Entry 2HWC (X-ray diffraction, 3.00 A resolution); this record covers chains 1 and 3 of the 4 polymer chains in the assembly.

Chain 1:
Protein: Human rhinovirus 14 coat protein (subunit VP1)
Organism: Human rhinovirus 14
UniProtKB: P03303 (POLG_HRV14); residues 1-289 here correspond to UniProt positions 567-855 (UniProt number = residue number + 566)
Sequence (289 residues; each row starts with the number of its first residue):
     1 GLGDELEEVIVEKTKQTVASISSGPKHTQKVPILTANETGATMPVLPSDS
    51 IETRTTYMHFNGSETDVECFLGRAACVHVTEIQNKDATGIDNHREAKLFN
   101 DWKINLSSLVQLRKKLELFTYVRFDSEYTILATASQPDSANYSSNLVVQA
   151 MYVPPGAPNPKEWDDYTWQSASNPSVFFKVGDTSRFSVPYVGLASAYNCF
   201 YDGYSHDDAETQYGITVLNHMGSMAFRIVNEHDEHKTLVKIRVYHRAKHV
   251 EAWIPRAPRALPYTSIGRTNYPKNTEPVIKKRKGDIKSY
Not modelled in the structure: 1-16
Small-molecule neighbours: win54954 (W54; 5-(5-(2,6-dichloro-4-(4,5-dihydro-2-oxazoly)phenoxy)pentyl)-3-methyl isoxazole): Ile-104, Leu-106, Tyr-128, Ala-150, Tyr-152, Pro-174, Ser-175, Val-176, Phe-186, Val-188, Val-191, Tyr-197, Asn-219, Met-221, Met-224

Chain 3:
Protein: Human rhinovirus 14 coat protein (subunit VP3)
Organism: Human rhinovirus 14
UniProtKB: P03303 (POLG_HRV14); residues 1-236 here correspond to UniProt positions 331-566 (UniProt number = residue number + 330)
Sequence (236 residues; numbered 1 to 236; the number before each row is that of its first residue):
     1 GLPTTTLPGSGQFLTTDDRQSPSALPNYEPTPRIHIPGKVHNLLEIIQVD
    51 TLIPMNNTHTKDEVNSYLIPLNANRQNEQVFGTNLFIGDGVFKTTLLGEI
   101 VQYYTHWSGSLRFSLMYTGPALSSAKLILAYTPPGARGPQDRREAMLGTH
   151 VVWDIGLQSTIVMTIPWTSGVQFRYTDPDTYTSAGFLSCWYQTSLILPPE
   201 TTGQVYLLSFISACPDFKLRLMKDTQTISQTVALTE
Small-molecule neighbours: win54954 (W54; 5-(5-(2,6-dichloro-4-(4,5-dihydro-2-oxazoly)phenoxy)pentyl)-3-methyl isoxazole): Leu-14, Ala-24, Leu-25

Interface between chain 1 and chain 3:
Contacting residue pairs - 179 pairs, chain 1 then chain 3:
  Ala-19(1) with Asp-216(3)
  Ile-33(1) with Val-151(3), hydrophobic; Thr-160(3); Ile-161(3); Val-162(3), hydrogen bond (backbone-backbone)
  Leu-34(1) with Gln-158(3); Thr-160(3)
  Thr-35(1) with Gln-158(3); Ser-159(3), hydrogen bond (backbone-backbone); Thr-160(3), hydrogen bond (backbone-backbone); Val-162(3)
  Ala-36(1) with Thr-160(3)
  Asn-37(1) with Asp-50(3); Met-116(3); Thr-160(3), hydrogen bond (backbone-side chain); Phe-210(3)
  Glu-38(1) with Met-116(3); Ser-159(3), hydrogen bond
  Thr-42(1) with Gln-48(3); Val-49(3); Asp-50(3), hydrogen bond (side chain-backbone); Arg-112(3); Ser-212(3)
  Met-43(1) with Arg-112(3), hydrogen bond (backbone-side chain)
  Pro-44(1) with Arg-112(3)
  Val-45(1) with Arg-112(3), hydrogen bond (backbone-side chain); Val-162(3), hydrophobic; Cys-214(3)
  Leu-46(1) with Thr-164(3); Pro-215(3)
  Pro-47(1) with Ser-110(3); Thr-164(3); Pro-166(3), hydrophobic; Cys-214(3)
  Ser-50(1) with Thr-164(3)
  Ile-51(1) with Thr-149(3); Pro-166(3), hydrophobic
  Met-58(1) with Pro-215(3); Asp-216(3); Lys-218(3)
  Phe-60(1) with Lys-218(3); Leu-219(3)
  Gly-62(1) with Asn-42(3); Leu-44(3)
  Glu-64(1) with Tyr-104(3), hydrogen bond (backbone-side chain); Arg-220(3); Leu-221(3), hydrogen bond (side chain-backbone); Met-222(3), hydrogen bond (side chain-backbone)
  Thr-65(1) with Asn-42(3), hydrogen bond; Leu-43(3), hydrogen bond (backbone-backbone); Leu-44(3); Tyr-104(3)
  Asp-66(1) with His-41(3); Asn-42(3)
  Val-67(1) with Val-40(3); His-41(3), hydrogen bond (backbone-backbone)
  Phe-70(1) with Leu-43(3), hydrophobic; Tyr-103(3), hydrophobic; Tyr-104(3); Met-222(3)
  Arg-73(1) with Thr-15(3); Thr-16(3); Met-222(3)
  Ala-74(1) with Phe-13(3), hydrophobic; Thr-15(3), hydrogen bond (backbone-backbone)
  Lys-103(1) with Glu-236(3), salt bridge
  Ser-107(1) with Leu-234(3)
  Ser-108(1) with Gln-230(3), hydrogen bond (backbone-side chain); Ala-233(3); Leu-234(3), hydrogen bond (side chain-backbone)
  Leu-109(1) with Gln-230(3); Ala-233(3), hydrophobic
  Val-110(1) with Ile-228(3), hydrophobic; Ser-229(3); Gln-230(3), hydrogen bond (backbone-side chain); Leu-234(3), hydrophobic
  Gln-111(1) with Asp-224(3)
  Arg-113(1) with Leu-234(3)
  Lys-114(1) with Glu-99(3), salt bridge; Tyr-103(3); Thr-227(3), hydrogen bond; Ile-228(3)
  Lys-115(1) with Tyr-103(3); Met-222(3)
  Phe-119(1) with Val-40(3), hydrophobic
  Tyr-121(1) with Ile-36(3), hydrophobic
  Arg-123(1) with Pro-30(3); Thr-31(3), hydrogen bond (side chain-backbone); Pro-32(3); Arg-33(3)
  Glu-127(1) with Arg-19(3); Ser-21(3)
  Thr-129(1) with Phe-13(3)
  Pro-174(1) with Ala-24(3); Leu-25(3), hydrophobic
  Arg-185(1) with Phe-13(3); Ser-21(3)
  Phe-186(1) with Ser-21(3); Pro-22(3)
  Ser-187(1) with Ser-21(3); Pro-22(3), hydrogen bond (backbone-backbone); Ser-23(3); Ala-24(3), hydrogen bond (backbone-backbone)
  Pro-189(1) with Ser-23(3); Tyr-28(3), hydrophobic
  Tyr-190(1) with Tyr-28(3); Pro-30(3)
  Val-191(1) with Tyr-28(3)
  Gly-192(1) with Thr-31(3), hydrogen bond (backbone-side chain)
  Leu-193(1) with Thr-31(3), hydrogen bond (backbone-side chain)
  Ala-194(1) with Thr-31(3), hydrogen bond (backbone-side chain)
  Ser-195(1) with Pro-32(3), hydrogen bond (side chain-backbone); Arg-33(3); Ile-34(3), hydrogen bond (side chain-backbone)
  Thr-216(1) with Glu-236(3), hydrogen bond
  Tyr-244(1) with Phe-13(3), hydrophobic
  Arg-246(1) with Asp-17(3); Asp-18(3), salt bridge; Arg-19(3)
  Glu-251(1) with Arg-33(3), salt bridge; Lys-39(3), salt bridge
  Ala-252(1) with Lys-39(3); Val-40(3), hydrogen bond (backbone-backbone)
  Trp-253(1) with Ile-36(3); Pro-37(3); Gly-38(3); Lys-39(3)
  Ile-254(1) with Pro-37(3); Gly-38(3), hydrogen bond (backbone-backbone)
  Pro-255(1) with Gly-38(3); Val-40(3); Ile-46(3), hydrophobic
  Pro-258(1) with Leu-96(3); Glu-99(3)
  Tyr-263(1) with Ile-228(3), hydrophobic; Leu-234(3), hydrophobic
  Thr-264(1) with Leu-234(3)
  Ser-265(1) with Thr-235(3)
  Ile-266(1) with Leu-234(3); Thr-235(3), hydrogen bond (backbone-backbone)
  Arg-268(1) with Glu-236(3)
  Pro-277(1) with Thr-60(3); Lys-61(3); Asp-62(3)
  Val-278(1) with Asp-62(3), hydrogen bond (backbone-side chain)
  Ile-279(1) with Pro-54(3), hydrophobic; Asn-57(3); Asp-62(3), hydrogen bond (backbone-side chain)
  Lys-280(1) with Asn-57(3); Asp-89(3), salt bridge; Gly-90(3); Lys-93(3)
  Lys-281(1) with Asn-57(3); Thr-58(3), hydrogen bond (side chain-backbone); His-59(3), hydrogen bond (side chain-backbone); Thr-60(3)
  Arg-282(1) with Met-55(3), hydrogen bond (side chain-backbone); Asn-57(3), hydrogen bond (backbone-backbone); Gly-82(3), hydrogen bond (side chain-backbone)
  Ile-286(1) with Met-55(3); Asn-56(3); Thr-58(3); Val-80(3); Phe-81(3), hydrophobic; Gly-82(3), hydrogen bond (backbone-backbone)
  Lys-287(1) with Gln-79(3); Gly-82(3)
  Ser-288(1) with Gly-82(3); Thr-83(3)
  Tyr-289(1) with Gln-79(3), hydrogen bond; Gly-82(3); Thr-83(3); Asn-84(3); Gly-138(3); Pro-139(3), hydrogen bond (side chain-backbone); Phe-186(3), hydrophobic; Leu-187(3); Ser-188(3); Trp-190(3)
Interface residues without a listed pair, chain 1 (79 interface residues in all): Cys-69, Lys-248, Glu-276, Gly-284, Asp-285
Interface residues without a listed pair, chain 3 (99 interface residues in all): Ser-66, Ile-69, Pro-70, Val-91, Thr-94, Ser-114, Trp-153, Phe-173, Phe-217, Thr-225

Summary:
79 residues of chain 1 and 99 residues of chain 3 are in contact; the contacts include 41 hydrogen bonds and 6
salt bridges. Polar pairs include Lys-103(1)/Glu-236(3), Lys-114(1)/Glu-99(3) and Arg-246(1)/Asp-18(3).
Win54954 is bound between chain 1 and chain 3.
Chain 1 is Human rhinovirus 14 coat protein (subunit VP1) and chain 3 is Human rhinovirus 14 coat protein
(subunit VP3), both from Human rhinovirus 14; the structure, A comparison of the anti-rhinoviral drug binding
pocket in HRV14 and HRV1A, was determined by X-ray diffraction, deposited together with 2HWB, 2HWD, 2HWE and
2HWF.
